Entry 1RIT (X-ray diffraction, 2.85 A resolution); this record covers chains C and D of the 4 polymer chains in the assembly.

[Chain C (and D)]
Name: Galactose-binding lectin
From: Arachis hypogaea
Notes: chain D of this document is another copy of the same molecule, construct and numbering; everything in this record applies to it too
Reference sequence: P02872 (LECG_ARAHY); residues 1-236 here correspond to UniProt positions 24-259 (UniProt number = residue number + 23)
Amino-acid sequence (236 residues; row label = number of the first residue in the row):
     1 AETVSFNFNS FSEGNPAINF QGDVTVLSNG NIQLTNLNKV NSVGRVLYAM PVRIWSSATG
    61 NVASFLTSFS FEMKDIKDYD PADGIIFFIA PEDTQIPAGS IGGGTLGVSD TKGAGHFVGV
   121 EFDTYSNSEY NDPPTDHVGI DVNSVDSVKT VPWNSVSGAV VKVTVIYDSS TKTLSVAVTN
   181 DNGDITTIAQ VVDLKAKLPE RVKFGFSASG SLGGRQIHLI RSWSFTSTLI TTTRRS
Unresolved in the structure: 233-236
Ion coordination: Mn2+: Glu121, Asp123, Asp132; Ca2+: Asp123, Tyr125, Asn127, Asp132
Small-molecule neighbours:
  - SFP (5,10,15,20-tetrakis(4-sulpfonatophenyl)-21h,23H-porphine), molecule 1: Arg53, Ser56, Ala58, Thr59, Thr231
  - SFP, molecule 2: Arg53, Ala58, Arg201
UniProt features mapped onto this chain:
  - binding site (Mn(2+)): Glu121, Asp123, Asp132, His137
  - binding site (Ca(2+)): Asp123, Tyr125, Asn127, Asp132

[Chain C / chain D interface]
Contacting residue pairs (28; chain C residue first):
  Asn9(C) - Lys74(D)  hydrogen bond (backbone-side chain)
  Ser10(C) - Lys74(D)
  Leu27(C) - Ser28(D)
  Ser28(C) - Leu27(D)
  Ser28(C) - Gln33(D)  hydrogen bond
  Ser28(C) - Leu37(D)
  Ser28(C) - Ile217(D)
  Asn29(C) - Leu27(D)
  Asn29(C) - Lys74(D)  hydrogen bond (backbone-side chain)
  Asn29(C) - Ile217(D)
  Asn29(C) - Leu219(D)
  Asn31(C) - Lys74(D)
  Gln33(C) - Ser28(D)  hydrogen bond
  Leu37(C) - Ser28(D)
  Glu72(C) - Arg221(D)  salt bridge
  Lys74(C) - Asn9(D)  hydrogen bond (side chain-backbone)
  Lys74(C) - Ser10(D)
  Lys74(C) - Asn29(D)  hydrogen bond (side chain-backbone)
  Lys74(C) - Asn31(D)
  Lys77(C) - Ser10(D)
  Gly158(C) - Arg221(D)  hydrogen bond (backbone-side chain)
  Val160(C) - Arg221(D)
  Ile217(C) - Ser28(D)
  Ile217(C) - Asn29(D)
  Leu219(C) - Asn29(D)
  Arg221(C) - Glu72(D)  salt bridge
  Arg221(C) - Gly158(D)  hydrogen bond (side chain-backbone)
  Arg221(C) - Arg221(D)
Also at the interface, not in a pair above, chain C (17 interface residues in all): Gly30
Also at the interface, not in a pair above, chain D (16 interface residues in all): Gly30, Val160

[In short]
17 residues of chain C and 16 residues of chain D are in contact, with 8 hydrogen bonds and 2 salt bridges.
Polar pairs include Glu72(C)-Arg221(D), Asn9(C)-Lys74(D) and Ser28(C)-Gln33(D). Chain C binds compound SFP.
Both chains are Galactose-binding lectin (Arachis hypogaea). Entry 1RIT (Crystal structure of Peanut lectin in
complex with meso-tetrasulphonatophenylporphyrin and lactose) was determined by X-ray diffraction, deposited
together with 1RIR.
